Entry 7M72 (X-ray diffraction, 2.40 A resolution); this record covers chains A and D of the 4 polymer chains in the assembly.

[Chain A]
Molecule: Antigen-presenting glycoprotein CD1d1
Organism: Mus musculus
UniProt: P11609 (CD1D1_MOUSE); residues 1-279 here correspond to UniProt positions 19-297 (UniProt number = residue number + 18)
Sequence (302 residues; row label = number of the first residue in the row):
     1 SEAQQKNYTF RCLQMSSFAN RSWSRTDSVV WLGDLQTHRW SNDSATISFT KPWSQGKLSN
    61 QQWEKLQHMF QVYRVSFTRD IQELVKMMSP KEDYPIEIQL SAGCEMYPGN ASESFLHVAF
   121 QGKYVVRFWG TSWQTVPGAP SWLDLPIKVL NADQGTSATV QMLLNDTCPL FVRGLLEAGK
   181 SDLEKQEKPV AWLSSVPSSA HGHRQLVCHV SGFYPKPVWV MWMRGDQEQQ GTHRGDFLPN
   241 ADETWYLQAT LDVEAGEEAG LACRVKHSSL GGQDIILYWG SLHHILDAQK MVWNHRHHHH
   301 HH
Disordered / not traced: 1-5, 302
Sequence notes: conflict H201 (Asp219 in P11609); expression tag (280-302)
Disulfide bonds: C104-C168, C208-C263
Glycans and other covalent adducts: N-acetylglucosamine (NAG) linked to N20, N42, N165
Small-molecule neighbours: QOD ((3R)-N-[(2S,3R)-1-(alpha-D-galactopyranosyloxy)-3-hydroxy-15-methylhexadecan-2-yl]-3-hydroxyheptadecanamide): C12, Q14, S28, V30, W40, I47, M69, F70, V72, Y73, S76, F77, D80, I81, I98, L100, A102, L116, V118, F120, V125, V126, W133, L143, I147, L150, D153, G155, T156, T159, V160, L163
UniProt features mapped onto this chain:
  - binding site (a D-galactosylceramide): D80, D153 to T156
  - glycosylation (N-linked (GlcNAc...) asparagine): N7, N20, N42, N110, N165
Reported in the primary citation:
  - binding site for QOD: D80, D153, T156, T159
  - conformationally variable residues: M88, W142

[Chain D]
Molecule: NKT Vbeta8.2 (Mouse)-2C12 TCR, Human nkt tcr beta chain
Organism: Mus musculus
Notes: fragment: murine variable domain, human constant domain
UniProt: K7N5M4 (K7N5M4_HUMAN); residues 113-242 here correspond to UniProt positions 120-249 (UniProt number = residue number + 7)
Sequence (242 residues; row label = number of the first residue in the row; note: 1 number in that range is skipped by the numbering (no residue carries it; nothing is unmodelled there); numbering starts at 0):
     0 MEAAVTQSPR NKVAVTGGKV TLSCNQTNNH NNMYWYRQDT GHGLRLIHYS YGAGSTEKGD
    60 IPDG
    65 YKASRPSQEN FSLILELATP SQTSVYFCAS GDEGYTQYFG PGTRLLVLED LKNVFPPEVA
   125 VFEPSEAEIS HTQKATLVCL ATGFYPDHVE LSWWVNGKEV HSGVCTDPQP LKEQPALNDS
   185 RYALSSRLRV SATFWQNPRN HFRCQVQFYG LSENDEWTQD RAKPVTQIVS AEAWGRAD
Disordered / not traced: 0
Disulfide bonds: C23-C92, C143-C208

[How chain A and chain D interact]
Contacting residue pairs - 9 pairs, chain A then chain D:
  E83(A) - Y48(D)  hydrogen bond
  E83(A) - Y50(D)  hydrogen bond
  K86(A) - Y48(D)  hydrogen bond
  K86(A) - Y50(D)
  K86(A) - E56(D)
  M87(A) - Y50(D)  hydrophobic
  L145(A) - N30(D)
  K148(A) - E97(D)  salt bridge
  A152(A) - E97(D)
Interface residues without a listed pair, chain A (7 interface residues in all): V149
Interface residues without a listed pair, chain D (7 interface residues in all): S54, G98

[Summary]
Chain A and chain D each contribute 7 residues to their interface; the contacts include 3 hydrogen bonds and 1
salt bridge. Polar pairs include K148(A)-E97(D), E83(A)-Y48(D) and E83(A)-Y50(D). Ligands of chain A: compound
QOD. From the paper: a binding site for QOD at D80(A), D153(A) and T156(A) among others; conformational
variability at M88(A) and W142(A).
Chain A is Antigen-presenting glycoprotein CD1d1 and chain D is NKT Vbeta8.2 (Mouse)-2C12 TCR, Human nkt tcr
beta chain, both from Mus musculus; the structure, MHC-like protein complex structure, was determined by X-ray
diffraction, deposited together with 6XNG.
